PDB entry 2XVF | X-ray diffraction, 2.40 A resolution | chains A and B

== Chain A (and B) ==
Name: Flavin-containing monooxygenase
Source organism: Methylophaga aminisulfidivorans
Notes: EC 1.14.13.8; chain B of this document is another copy of the same molecule, construct and numbering; everything in this record applies to it too
UniProtKB: Q83XK4 (Q83XK4_9GAMM); residue numbers follow UniProt; this construct covers 1-456
Amino-acid sequence (464 residues; numbered 1 to 464; the number before each row is that of its first residue):
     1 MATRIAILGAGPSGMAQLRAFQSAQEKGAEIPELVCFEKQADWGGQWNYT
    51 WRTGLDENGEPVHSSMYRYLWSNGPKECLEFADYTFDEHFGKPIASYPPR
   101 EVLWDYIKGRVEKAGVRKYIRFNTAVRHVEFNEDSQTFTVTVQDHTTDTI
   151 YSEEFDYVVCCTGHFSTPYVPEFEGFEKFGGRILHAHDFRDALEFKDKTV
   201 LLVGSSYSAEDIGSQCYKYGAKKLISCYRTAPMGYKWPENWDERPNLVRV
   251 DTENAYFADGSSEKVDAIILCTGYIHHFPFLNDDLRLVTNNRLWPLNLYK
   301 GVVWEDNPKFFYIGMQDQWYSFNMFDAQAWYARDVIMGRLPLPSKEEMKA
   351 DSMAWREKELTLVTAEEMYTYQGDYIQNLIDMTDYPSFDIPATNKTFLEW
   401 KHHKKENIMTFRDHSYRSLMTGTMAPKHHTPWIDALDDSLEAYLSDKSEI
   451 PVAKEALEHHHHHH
Not modelled in the structure: 1-2, 448-464 (chain B: 1, 446-464)
Differences from the reference sequence: expression tag (457-464)
Modified residues: Mse1 (selenomethionine); Mse15, Mse66, Mse233, Mse315, Mse324, Mse337, Mse348, Mse353, Mse368, Mse382, Mse409, Mse420, Mse424 (selenomethionine; parent Met)
Ligand contacts: FAD (flavin-adenine dinucleotide): G9, A10, G11, P12, S13, G14, F37, E38, K39, Q40, G44, G45, Q46, W47, H63, S65, Mse66, Y67, L70, W71, S72, N73, L79, T124, A125, V126, C161, T162, G163, F165, S166, Y207, S208, F280, I313, Q318, S321, F322, F325

== How chain A and chain B interact ==
Contacting residue pairs (58; chain A residue first):
  W51(A) with E172(B), hydrogen bond; F176(B), hydrophobic; E177(B); I183(B), hydrophobic
  R52(A) with V170(B), hydrogen bond (side chain-backbone); E172(B)
  G54(A) with G54(B)
  L55(A) with P168(B)
  N58(A) with I275(B); H277(B)
  G59(A) with T167(B); H277(B)
  R68(A) with E177(B); K178(B), hydrogen bond (side chain-backbone); F179(B), hydrogen bond (side chain-backbone); G180(B)
  R127(A) with P279(B)
  Q143(A) with R286(B)
  D148(A) with R286(B), salt bridge
  I150(A) with L281(B); N282(B); D283(B), hydrogen bond (backbone-side chain); R286(B)
  T167(A) with G59(B)
  P168(A) with L55(B)
  V170(A) with W51(B), hydrophobic; R52(B), hydrogen bond (backbone-side chain)
  E172(A) with W51(B), hydrogen bond; R52(B)
  F176(A) with W51(B), hydrophobic
  E177(A) with Y49(B); R68(B)
  K178(A) with R68(B), hydrogen bond (backbone-side chain)
  F179(A) with R68(B); D191(B)
  G180(A) with D191(B); E194(B)
  G181(A) with E194(B)
  R182(A) with R182(B)
  I183(A) with W51(B), hydrophobic
  D191(A) with F179(B); G180(B)
  E194(A) with G180(B); G181(B); R182(B)
  K198(A) with K198(B)
  H277(A) with G59(B); R127(B)
  P279(A) with R127(B)
  L281(A) with I150(B)
  N282(A) with T141(B); I150(B)
  D283(A) with T149(B); I150(B), hydrogen bond (side chain-backbone)
  R286(A) with Q143(B); D148(B), salt bridge; I150(B)
  V288(A) with D148(B)
Interface residues without a listed pair, chain A (43 interface residues in all): E57, P61, T141, T149, S166, P171, D188, L193, L270, I275
Interface residues without a listed pair, chain B (44 interface residues in all): T53, N58, E60, P61, S166, P171, H187, L193, L270

== Summary ==
43 residues of chain A and 44 residues of chain B are in contact; the contacts include 9 hydrogen bonds and 2
salt bridges. Polar contacts include D148(A)-R286(B), W51(A)-E172(B) and R52(A)-V170(B). Chain A binds
flavin-adenine dinucleotide.
Both chains are Flavin-containing monooxygenase (Methylophaga aminisulfidivorans). Entry 2XVF (Crystal
structure of bacterial flavin-containing monooxygenase) was determined by X-ray diffraction, deposited
together with 2XVE, 2XVH, 2XVI and 2XVJ.
